1KB5 - chains B and H of the 4 polymer chains in the assembly; structure by X-ray diffraction, 2.50 A resolution.

Chain B:
Molecule: KB5-C20 T-cell antigen receptor
Source organism: Mus musculus
Notes: fragment: fv fragment, variable domain
UniProtKB: P04214 (TVB6_MOUSE); aligned to UniProt positions 22-137 over residues 1-116 (the alignment contains insertions or deletions, so no single offset holds)
Chain sequence (117 residues; each row starts with the number of its first residue; note: 2 numbers in that range are skipped by the numbering (no residue carries them; nothing is unmodelled there)):
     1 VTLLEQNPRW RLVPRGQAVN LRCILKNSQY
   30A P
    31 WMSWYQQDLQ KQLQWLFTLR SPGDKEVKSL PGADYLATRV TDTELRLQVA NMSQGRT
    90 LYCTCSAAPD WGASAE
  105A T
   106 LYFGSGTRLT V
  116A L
Sequence notes: insertion (100, 104-105); conflict Gly-101 (Tyr120 in P04214), Ala-102 (Asn121 in P04214), Thr-105A (Pro123 in P04214), Gly-109 (Ala127 in P04214), Ser-110 (Ala128 in P04214)
Disulfides: Cys-23/Cys-92

Chain H:
Molecule: Antibody desire-1
Source organism: Mus musculus
Notes: fragment: fab
UniProtKB: P01865 (GCAM_MOUSE); residues 115-213 here correspond to UniProt positions 1-99 (UniProt number = residue number - 114)
Chain sequence (219 residues; row label = number of the first residue in the row; a row labelled like 82A-82C holds insertion residues (82A, then the next letters in order)):
     1 EVQLQQSGPE LEKPGASVKI SCKASGYSFT GYNMNWVKQS NGKSLEWIGN ID
   52A P
    53 YYGGISYNQK FKGRATLTVD KSSSTAYMQL
82A-82C KSL
    83 TSEDSAVYYC ARSRTDLY
100J-100K YF
   101 DYWGQGTTLT VSSAKTTAPS VYPLAPVCGD TTGSSVTLGC LVKGYFPEPV TLTWNSGSLS
   161 SGVHTFPAVL QSDLYTLSSS VTVTSSTWPS QSITCNVAHP ASSTKVDKKI EPR
Disulfides: Cys-22/Cys-92, Cys-140/Cys-195

Interface between chain B and chain H:
Residue-residue contacts - 14 pairs, chain B then chain H:
  Gln-42(B) / Tyr-53(H)
  Gln-44(B) / Tyr-54(H)
  Trp-45(B) / Thr-97(H)
  Trp-45(B) / Asp-98(H)
  Trp-45(B) / Tyr-100(H)
  Lys-58(B) / Ile-57(H)
  Lys-58(B) / Ser-58(H)
  Lys-58(B) / Tyr-100(H)
  Ser-59(B) / Gly-55(H)
  Ser-59(B) / Gly-56(H)
  Ser-59(B) / Ile-57(H)  hydrogen bond (backbone-backbone)
  Leu-60(B) / Gly-56(H)
  Pro-61(B) / Tyr-54(H)
  Pro-61(B) / Gly-55(H)
Interface residues without a listed pair, chain B (9 interface residues in all): Leu-43, Val-57
Interface residues without a listed pair, chain H (10 interface residues in all): Gln-61

In short:
Chain B and chain H form an interface of 9 and 10 residues respectively; the contacts include 1 hydrogen bond.
The hydrogen-bonded pair Ser-59(B)/Ile-57(H) is a backbone contact.
Here chain B is KB5-C20 T-cell antigen receptor and chain H is Antibody desire-1, both from Mus musculus.
Entry 1KB5 (Murine T-cell receptor variable domain/fab complex) was determined by X-ray diffraction.
